7YOT - chains D and E of the 5 polymer chains in the assembly; structure by electron microscopy, 3.00 A resolution.

Chain D (and E):
Protein: NDV P protein
Organism: Avian orthoavulavirus 1
Notes: chain E of this document is another copy of the same molecule, construct and numbering; everything in this record applies to it too
UniProt: A0A0S2UXI9 (A0A0S2UXI9_9MONO); residues 1-399 here = UniProt positions 1-399
Sequence (399 residues; each row starts with the number of its first residue):
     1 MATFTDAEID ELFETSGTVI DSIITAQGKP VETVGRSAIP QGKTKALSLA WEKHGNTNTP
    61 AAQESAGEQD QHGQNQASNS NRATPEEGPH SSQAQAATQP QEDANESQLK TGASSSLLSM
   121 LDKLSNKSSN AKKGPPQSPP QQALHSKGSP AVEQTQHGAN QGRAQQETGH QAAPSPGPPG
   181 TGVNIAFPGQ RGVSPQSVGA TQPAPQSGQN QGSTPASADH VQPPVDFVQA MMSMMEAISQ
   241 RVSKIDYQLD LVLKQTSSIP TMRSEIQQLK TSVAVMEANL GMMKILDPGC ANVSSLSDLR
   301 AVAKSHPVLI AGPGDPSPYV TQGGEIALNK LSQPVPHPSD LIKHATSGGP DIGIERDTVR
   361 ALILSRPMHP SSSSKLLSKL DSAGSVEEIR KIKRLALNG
Not modelled in the structure: 1-261, 313-399 (chain E: 1-273, 290-293, 343-349)

How chain D and chain E interact:
Pairs across the interface (26; chain D residue first):
  Leu280(D) - Met276(E)  hydrophobic
  Leu280(D) - Asn279(E)
  Lys284(D) - Leu309(E)
  Lys284(D) - Ile310(E)  hydrogen bond (backbone-backbone)
  Ile285(D) - Leu280(E)  hydrophobic
  Ile285(D) - Gly281(E)
  Ile285(D) - Val308(E)
  Ile285(D) - Leu309(E)  hydrophobic
  Leu286(D) - Gly281(E)
  Leu286(D) - Met283(E)
  Leu286(D) - Val308(E)  hydrogen bond (backbone-backbone)
  Leu286(D) - Ile310(E)  hydrophobic
  Leu286(D) - Pro316(E)  hydrophobic
  Leu286(D) - Val320(E)  hydrophobic
  Leu286(D) - Ile326(E)  hydrophobic
  Pro288(D) - Met283(E)
  Pro288(D) - Gly324(E)
  Cys290(D) - Pro316(E)  hydrophobic
  Cys290(D) - Ser317(E)
  Asn292(D) - Ile310(E)
  Val293(D) - Gly314(E)
  Val293(D) - Pro316(E)
  Ser294(D) - Gly312(E)  hydrogen bond (side chain-backbone)
  Ser294(D) - Pro313(E)
  Ser294(D) - Gly314(E)  hydrogen bond (backbone-backbone)
  Ser295(D) - Pro313(E)
Other interface residues (no listed pair), chain D (15 interface residues in all): Glu277, Gly281, Met283, Asp287, Leu296
Other interface residues (no listed pair), chain E (17 interface residues in all): Asp315

Overview:
15 residues of chain D and 17 residues of chain E are in contact, with 4 hydrogen bonds. Polar contacts
include Ser294(D)-Gly312(E), Lys284(D)-Ile310(E) and Leu286(D)-Val308(E).
Both chains are NDV P protein (Avian orthoavulavirus 1). Entry 7YOT (Cryo-EM structure of RNA polymerase in
complex with P protein tetramer of Newcastle disease virus) was determined by electron microscopy (same
publication as 7YOU and 7YOV).
